Entry 7UTC (X-ray diffraction, 1.85 A resolution); this record covers chains B and D of the 4 polymer chains in the assembly.

== Chain B (and D) ==
Molecule: Secondary-alcohol dehydrogenase
Organism: Thermoanaerobacter pseudethanolicus
Notes: EC 1.1.1.80; chain D of this document is another copy of the same molecule, construct and numbering; everything in this record applies to it too
UniProtKB: P14941 (ADH_THEBR); residue numbers follow UniProt; this construct covers 1-352
Amino-acid sequence (352 residues; numbered 1 to 352; the number before each row is that of its first residue):
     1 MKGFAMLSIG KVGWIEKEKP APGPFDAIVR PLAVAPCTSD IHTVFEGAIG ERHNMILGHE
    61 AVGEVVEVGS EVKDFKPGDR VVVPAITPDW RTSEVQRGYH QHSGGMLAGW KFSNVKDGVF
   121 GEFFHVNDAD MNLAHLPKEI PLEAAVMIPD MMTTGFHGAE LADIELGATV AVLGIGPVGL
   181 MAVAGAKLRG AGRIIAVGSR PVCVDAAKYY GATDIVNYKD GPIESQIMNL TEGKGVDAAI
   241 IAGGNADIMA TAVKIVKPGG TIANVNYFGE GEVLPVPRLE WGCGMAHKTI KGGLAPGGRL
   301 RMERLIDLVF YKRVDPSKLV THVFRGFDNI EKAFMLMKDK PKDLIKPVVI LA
Construct notes: engineered mutation Ala-295 (Cys in P14941)
Curated features (UniProtKB/Swiss-Prot):
  - binding site (Zn(2+)): Cys-37, His-59, Asp-150
  - binding site (NADP(+)): Ile-175 to Val-178, Gly-198 to Arg-200, Tyr-218, Val-265 to Tyr-267, Lys-340
Bound ions: Zn2+: Cys-37, His-59, Asp-150 (together with dimethyl sulfoxide)
Small-molecule neighbours: NADP (NAP; NADP nicotinamide-adenine-dinucleotide phosphate): Cys-37, Thr-38, Ser-39, His-42, Asp-150, Met-151, Thr-154, Gly-174, Ile-175, Gly-176, Pro-177, Val-178, Gly-179, Val-197, Gly-198, Ser-199, Arg-200, Ile-223, Ala-242, Gly-243, Gly-244, Ile-248, Val-265, Asn-266, Tyr-267, Gly-293, Leu-294, Ala-295, Met-337, Lys-340

== How chain B and chain D interact ==
Pairs across the interface (23):
  Phe-25(B) / Phe-25(D)  hydrophobic
  Phe-25(B) / Arg-91(D)
  Trp-90(B) / Gln-96(D)
  Arg-91(B) / Phe-25(D)
  Arg-91(B) / Arg-91(D)
  Arg-91(B) / Asp-128(D)  salt bridge
  Arg-91(B) / Met-131(D)
  Thr-92(B) / Met-131(D)
  Gln-96(B) / Trp-90(D)
  Gln-96(B) / Met-131(D)  hydrogen bond (side chain-backbone)
  Gln-96(B) / Arg-299(D)
  Gln-96(B) / Leu-300(D)  hydrogen bond (side chain-backbone)
  Arg-97(B) / Leu-300(D)
  Arg-97(B) / Arg-304(D)
  Asp-128(B) / Arg-91(D)  salt bridge
  Asp-130(B) / Arg-91(D)
  Met-131(B) / Arg-91(D)
  Met-131(B) / Thr-92(D)
  Met-131(B) / Gln-96(D)  hydrogen bond (backbone-side chain)
  Arg-299(B) / Gln-96(D)
  Leu-300(B) / Gln-96(D)  hydrogen bond (backbone-side chain)
  Leu-300(B) / Arg-97(D)
  Arg-304(B) / Arg-97(D)
Other interface residues (no listed pair), chain B (15 interface residues in all): Ser-93, Val-95, Gly-298
Other interface residues (no listed pair), chain D (15 interface residues in all): Ser-93, Val-95, Asp-130, Gly-298

== Overview ==
The chain B/chain D interface involves 15 residues from each chain; the contacts include 4 hydrogen bonds and
2 salt bridges. Polar pairs include Arg-91(B)/Asp-128(D), Gln-96(B)/Met-131(D) and Gln-96(B)/Leu-300(D). Chain
B binds NADP. From UniProt: 3 Zn2+-binding residues and 12 NADP+-binding residues on chain B.
Chain B and chain D are both Secondary-alcohol dehydrogenase (Thermoanaerobacter pseudethanolicus); the
structure, Crystal structure of secondary alcohol dehydrogenases from the Thermoanaerobacter ethanolicus with
NADP and transition-state analogue inhibitor ..., was determined by X-ray diffraction, deposited together with
7UX4 and 7UUT.
